9K9L - chains E and J of the 10 polymer chains in the assembly; structure by electron microscopy, 3.66 A resolution.

Chain E:
Protein: Histone H3-like centromeric protein A
Organism: Homo sapiens
UniProt: P49450 (CENPA_HUMAN); residue numbers follow UniProt; this construct covers 1-140
Amino-acid sequence (143 residues; each row starts with the number of its first residue; numbers below 1 keep their minus sign (Gly-2 is residue -2)):
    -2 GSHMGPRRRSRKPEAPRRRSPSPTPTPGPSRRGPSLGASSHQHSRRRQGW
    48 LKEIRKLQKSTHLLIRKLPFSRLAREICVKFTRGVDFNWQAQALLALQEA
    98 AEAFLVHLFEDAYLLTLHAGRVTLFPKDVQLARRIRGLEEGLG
Unresolved in the structure: -2 to 56, 135-140
Differences from the reference sequence: expression tag (-2 to 0)
UniProt features mapped onto this chain:
  - region: Gln39 to Leu54 (Important for flexibility of DNA ends that protrude from nucleosomes)
  - modified residue: Gly2 (N,N,N-trimethylglycine), Ser7 (Phosphoserine), Ser17 (Phosphoserine), Ser19 (Phosphoserine), Ser27 (Phosphoserine), Ser68 (Phosphoserine)
  - mutagenesis: Ser7 (S7A: Induces a delay at the terminal stage of cytokinesis and chromosome misalignment during mitosis due to a defect in kinetochore attachment to microtubules), Ser17 (S17A: Impaired mitotic chromosome congression and chromosome segregation; when associated with A-19), Ser19 (S19A: Impaired mitotic chromosome congression and chromosome segregation; when associated with A-17), Ser68 (S68A: No effect on interaction with HJURP. Impairs localization at centromeres; S68E/Q: Impairs interaction with HJURP, association with chromatin and localization at centromeres), Arg80 to Gly81 (Impairs retention at centromeres, but not targeting to centromeres), His104 (H104G: Reduces location at centromeres. Abolishes location at centromeres; when associated with C-112), Leu112 (L112C: No effect on location at centromeres. Abolishes location at centromeres; when associated with G-104)

Chain J:
Molecule: Widom601 DNA RV
Organism: synthetic construct
Sequence (145 nucleotides; numbered -74 to 70; the number before each row is that of its first residue; numbers below 1 keep their minus sign (DA-74 is residue -74)):
   -74 ATCGATGTATATATCTGACACGTGCCTGGAGACTAGGGAGTAATCCCCTT
   -24 GGCGGTTAAAACGCGGGGGACAGCGCGTACGTGCGTTTAAGCGGTGCTAG
    26 AGCTGTCTACGACCAATTGAGCGGCCTCGGCACCGGGATTCTGAT
Unresolved in the structure: -74 to -60, 62-70

Interface between chain E and chain J:
Pairs across the interface (16):
  Arg63(E) with DA-45(J), hydrogen bond to the phosphate; DG-44(J), salt bridge to the phosphate
  Arg72(E) with DC-54(J), salt bridge to the phosphate
  Phe84(E) with DC-54(J), phosphate contact
  Asn85(E) with DA-55(J), phosphate contact; DC-54(J), phosphate contact
  Trp86(E) with DC-54(J), hydrogen bond to the phosphate
  Gln87(E) with DA-55(J), phosphate contact
  Gly117(E) with DT-34(J), phosphate contact
  Arg118(E) with DT-34(J), phosphate contact; DA-33(J), phosphate contact
  Val119(E) with DG-35(J), phosphate contact; DT-34(J), hydrogen bond to the phosphate
  Thr120(E) with DG-35(J), phosphate contact; DT-34(J), hydrogen bond to the phosphate
  Phe122(E) with DA-33(J), phosphate contact
Interface residues without a listed pair, chain E (12 interface residues in all): Ala88

Summary:
12 residues of chain E and 7 residues of chain J are in contact, with 4 hydrogen bonds and 2 salt bridges.
Polar pairs include Arg63(E)-DA-45(J), Trp86(E)-DC-54(J) and Val119(E)-DT-34(J). UniProt lists 8 mutagenesis
sites on chain E.
Chain E is Histone H3-like centromeric protein A (Homo sapiens) and chain J is Widom601 DNA RV (synthetic
construct); the structure, Cryo-EM structure of the human CENP-A-H4 octasome, was determined by electron
microscopy.
